8I7R - chains D2 and D3 of the 450 polymer chains in the assembly; structure by electron microscopy, 6.50 A resolution (low resolution: residue-level contacts below are approximate; hydrogen-bond / salt-bridge calls are withheld).

# Chain D2 (and D3)
Molecule: Tektin-4
Source organism: Mus musculus
Notes: chain D3 of this document is another copy of the same molecule, construct and numbering; everything in this record applies to it too
UniProt: Q149S1 (TEKT4_MOUSE); residue numbers follow UniProt; this construct covers 1-447
Chain sequence (447 residues; numbered 1 to 447; the number before each row is that of its first residue):
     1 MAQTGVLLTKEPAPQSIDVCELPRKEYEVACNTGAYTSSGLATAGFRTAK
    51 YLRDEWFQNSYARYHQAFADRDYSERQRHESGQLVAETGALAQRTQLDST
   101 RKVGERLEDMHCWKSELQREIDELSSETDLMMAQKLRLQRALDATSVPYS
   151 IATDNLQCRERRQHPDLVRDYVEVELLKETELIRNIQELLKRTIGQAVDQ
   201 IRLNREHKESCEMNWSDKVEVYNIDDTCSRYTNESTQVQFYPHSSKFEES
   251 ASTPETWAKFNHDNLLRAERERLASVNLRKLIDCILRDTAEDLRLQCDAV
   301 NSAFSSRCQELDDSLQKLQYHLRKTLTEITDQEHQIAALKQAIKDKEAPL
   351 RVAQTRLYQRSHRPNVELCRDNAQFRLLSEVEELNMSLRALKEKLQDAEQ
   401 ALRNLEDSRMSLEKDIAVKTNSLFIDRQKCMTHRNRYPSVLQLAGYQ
Unresolved in the structure: 1-22, 337-396 (chain D3: 1-22)

# How chain D2 and chain D3 interact
Residue-residue contacts (87):
  Lys50(D2) with Arg162(D3); Leu167(D3); Val168(D3)
  Tyr51(D2) with Leu167(D3); Val168(D3); Arg169(D3)
  Leu52(D2) with Val168(D3)
  Arg53(D2) with Arg159(D3); Val168(D3); Arg169(D3); Asp170(D3); Glu173(D3); Arg307(D3)
  Trp56(D2) with Pro165(D3); Asp166(D3); Val168(D3); Arg307(D3); Glu310(D3)
  Phe57(D2) with Glu310(D3)
  Tyr64(D2) with Lys317(D3); His321(D3)
  Phe68(D2) with His321(D3)
  Asp70(D2) with Asn404(D3); Leu405(D3); Ser408(D3)
  Arg71(D2) with Lys324(D3)
  Tyr73(D2) with Gln400(D3); Ala401(D3)
  Ser74(D2) with Glu328(D3)
  Gln77(D2) with Lys394(D3); Asp397(D3); Ala398(D3)
  Arg78(D2) with Glu328(D3); Asp331(D3); Gln332(D3); Gln335(D3)
  Glu80(D2) with Lys394(D3)
  Ser81(D2) with Lys394(D3)
  Leu84(D2) with Leu391(D3); Lys394(D3)
  Thr88(D2) with Lys346(D3)
  Gly89(D2) with Lys346(D3)
  Leu91(D2) with Glu383(D3)
  Ala92(D2) with Lys346(D3)
  Thr95(D2) with Arg376(D3); Glu380(D3)
  Asp98(D2) with Arg376(D3)
  Ser99(D2) with Arg376(D3)
  Lys102(D2) with Asn372(D3); Arg376(D3)
  Arg106(D2) with Cys369(D3); Asp371(D3)
  Asp217(D2) with Pro364(D3); Glu367(D3)
  Val221(D2) with Pro364(D3); Glu367(D3)
  Ile224(D2) with Arg360(D3)
  Asp225(D2) with Arg360(D3)
  Cys228(D2) with Arg356(D3); Gln359(D3); Arg360(D3)
  Ser229(D2) with Arg356(D3)
  Tyr231(D2) with Val352(D3); Arg356(D3)
  Asn233(D2) with Ala348(D3); Pro349(D3); Val352(D3)
  Gln237(D2) with Arg351(D3)
  Val238(D2) with Arg351(D3)
  Gln239(D2) with Arg351(D3)
  Tyr241(D2) with Arg351(D3); Gln354(D3); Thr355(D3); Tyr358(D3)
  Pro242(D2) with Gln354(D3)
  His243(D2) with Gln354(D3)
  Phe247(D2) with Gln374(D3)
  Glu248(D2) with Gln374(D3); Leu378(D3)
  Glu249(D2) with Leu368(D3); Arg370(D3)
  Ser250(D2) with Arg370(D3)
  Ala251(D2) with Arg370(D3)
  Ser252(D2) with Val366(D3); Leu368(D3); Cys369(D3); Arg370(D3)
Interface residues without a listed pair, chain D2 (54 interface residues in all): Thr37, Arg63, Val85, Gln96, Lys218, Thr232, Phe240, Pro254
Interface residues without a listed pair, chain D3 (62 interface residues in all): His164, Leu311, Leu318, Leu339, Ala342, Leu357, Ser361, Asn365, Ala373, Ser387, Asp415

# Overview
54 residues of chain D2 and 62 residues of chain D3 are in contact.
Both chains are Tektin-4 (Mus musculus). Entry 8I7R (In situ structure of axonemal doublet microtubules in
mouse sperm with 48-nm repeat) was determined by electron microscopy together with 8I7O from the same study.
